7B6X - chains A and H of the 8 polymer chains in the assembly; structure by electron microscopy, 3.60 A resolution.

# Chain A
Protein: Trafficking protein particle complex subunit
Organism: Drosophila melanogaster
Reference sequence: Q9VSY8 (Q9VSY8_DROME); residues 1-178 here = UniProt positions 1-178
Sequence (178 residues; each row starts with the number of its first residue):
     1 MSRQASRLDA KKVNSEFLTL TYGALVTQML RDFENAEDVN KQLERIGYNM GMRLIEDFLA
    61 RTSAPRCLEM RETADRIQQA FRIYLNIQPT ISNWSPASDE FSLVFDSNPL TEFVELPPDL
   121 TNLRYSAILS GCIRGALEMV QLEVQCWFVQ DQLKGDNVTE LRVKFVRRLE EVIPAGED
Unresolved in the structure: 1-9, 175-178

# Chain H
Protein: TRAPPC2L
Organism: Drosophila melanogaster
Reference sequence: A1Z8I0 (A1Z8I0_DROME); numbering as in UniProt (aligned over 1-138)
Sequence (138 residues; numbered 1 to 138; the number before each row is that of its first residue):
     1 MAFCIAVIGK DNAPLYLTTS DMEQELELQY HVNAALDVVE EKCLIGKGAP ESKELYLGLL
    61 YSTENHKIYG FVTNTRVKFI VVIDSSNVAL RENEVRAIFR NLHLLYTDAI CNPFYIPGES
   121 LTSKKFDRAV QKLMSGTA

# How chain A and chain H interact
Contacting residue pairs (14):
  Leu-20(A) with Cys-111(H)
  Gly-23(A) with Pro-113(H)
  Thr-27(A) with Phe-114(H)
  Leu-30(A) with Phe-114(H), hydrophobic
  Glu-112(A) with Cys-111(H)
  Phe-113(A) with Asn-112(H); Ser-123(H); Lys-125(H)
  Val-114(A) with Asn-112(H); Pro-113(H)
  Glu-115(A) with Asn-112(H), hydrogen bond; Phe-114(H)
  Pro-118(A) with Phe-114(H), hydrophobic
  Tyr-125(A) with Phe-114(H)
Also at the interface, not in a pair above, chain A (12 interface residues in all): Ala-24, Leu-123
Also at the interface, not in a pair above, chain H (7 interface residues in all): Asp-108

# In short
12 residues of chain A and 7 residues of chain H are in contact; the contacts include 1 hydrogen bond. The
hydrogen-bonded pair is Glu-115(A)/Asn-112(H).
Here chain A is Trafficking protein particle complex subunit and chain H is TRAPPC2L, both from Drosophila
melanogaster. Entry 7B6X (TRAPPCore from the MiniTRAPPIII complex) was determined by electron microscopy.
